Entry 6DCQ (electron microscopy, 3.10 A resolution); this record covers chains D and F of the 10 polymer chains in the assembly.

# Chain D (and F)
Name: Envelope glycoprotein gp160
From: Human immunodeficiency virus 1
Notes: fragment: GP41 domain residues 508-859; chain F of this document is another copy of the same molecule, construct and numbering; everything in this record applies to it too
UniProtKB: A0A2H4K974 (A0A2H4K974_9HIV1); residues 512-863 here correspond to UniProt positions 508-859 (UniProt number = residue number - 4)
Chain sequence (352 residues; row label = number of the first residue in the row):
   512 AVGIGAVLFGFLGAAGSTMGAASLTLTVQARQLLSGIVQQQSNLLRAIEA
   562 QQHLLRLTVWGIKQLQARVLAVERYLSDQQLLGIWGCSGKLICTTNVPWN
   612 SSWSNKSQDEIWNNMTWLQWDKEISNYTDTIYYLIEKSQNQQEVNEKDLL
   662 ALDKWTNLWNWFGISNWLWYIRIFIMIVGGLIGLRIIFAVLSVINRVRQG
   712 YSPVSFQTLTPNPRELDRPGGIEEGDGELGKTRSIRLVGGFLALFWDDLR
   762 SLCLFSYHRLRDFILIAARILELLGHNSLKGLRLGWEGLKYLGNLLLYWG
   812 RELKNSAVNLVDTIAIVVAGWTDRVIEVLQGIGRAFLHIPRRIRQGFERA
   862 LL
Unresolved in the structure: 512-518, 665-863 (chain F: 553-565, 664-863)
Disulfides: Cys598-Cys604
Covalent attachments: glycan linked to Asn611, Asn637; N-acetylglucosamine (NAG) linked to Asn616, Asn625
Residues lining bound ligands: N-acetylglucosamine (NAG; 2-acetamido-2-deoxy-beta-D-glucopyranose): Leu519, Gly527, Ser528
Reported in the primary citation:
  - post-translational modification sites: Asn611, Asn616, Asn637

# Chain D / chain F interface
Contacting residue pairs (29; chain D residue first):
  Leu581(D) - Arg579(F)
  Val583(D) - Val583(F)  hydrophobic
  Glu584(D) - Arg579(F)  salt bridge
  Leu587(D) - Val583(F)  hydrophobic
  Leu587(D) - Leu587(F)  hydrophobic
  Ser588(D) - Leu545(F)
  Gln591(D) - Ala541(F)  hydrogen bond (side chain-backbone)
  Gln591(D) - Leu545(F)
  Gln591(D) - Tyr586(F)
  Leu592(D) - Arg542(F)
  Gly594(D) - Gly600(F)
  Ile595(D) - Thr538(F)
  Ile595(D) - Ala541(F)
  Ser599(D) - Gly600(F)
  Tyr643(D) - Arg542(F)
  Tyr644(D) - Leu519(F)
  Tyr644(D) - Phe520(F)
  Glu647(D) - Thr538(F)
  Glu647(D) - Arg542(F)  salt bridge
  Asn651(D) - Ser534(F)
  Asn651(D) - Leu535(F)  hydrogen bond (side chain-backbone)
  Asn651(D) - Thr536(F)
  Asn651(D) - Leu537(F)
  Asn651(D) - Thr538(F)
  Gln652(D) - Leu535(F)
  Glu654(D) - Leu602(F)  hydrogen bond (side chain-backbone)
  Glu654(D) - Ile603(F)  hydrogen bond (side chain-backbone)
  Val655(D) - Leu535(F)  hydrophobic
  Val655(D) - Ile603(F)  hydrophobic
Interface residues without a listed pair, chain D (22 interface residues in all): Ile573, Val580, Trp596, Glu657, Lys658
Interface residues without a listed pair, chain F (22 interface residues in all): Gln550, Leu568, Leu576, Val580, Lys601

# In short
Chain D and chain F each contribute 22 residues to their interface; the contacts include 4 hydrogen bonds and
2 salt bridges. Polar pairs include Glu584(D)-Arg579(F), Glu647(D)-Arg542(F) and Gln591(D)-Ala541(F). Ligands
of chain D: N-acetylglucosamine. Covalently linked N-acetylglucosamine: at Asn616(D) and Asn625(D). The paper
reports modification sites Asn611(D), Asn616(D) and Asn637(D).
Both chains are Envelope glycoprotein gp160 (Human immunodeficiency virus 1). Entry 6DCQ (Ectodomain of full
length, wild type HIV-1 glycoprotein clone PC64M18C043 in complex with PGT151 Fab) was determined by electron
microscopy together with 6CA6 from the same study.
